PDB entry 3OHU | X-ray diffraction, 2.10 A resolution | chains A and B

# Chain A (and B)
Molecule: Transcription regulator protein BACH2
From: Homo sapiens
Notes: fragment: POZ domain; chain B of this document is another copy of the same molecule, construct and numbering; everything in this record applies to it too
UniProtKB: Q9BYV9 (BACH2_HUMAN); numbering as in UniProt (aligned over 9-129)
Amino-acid sequence (125 residues; numbered 5 to 129; the number before each row is that of its first residue):
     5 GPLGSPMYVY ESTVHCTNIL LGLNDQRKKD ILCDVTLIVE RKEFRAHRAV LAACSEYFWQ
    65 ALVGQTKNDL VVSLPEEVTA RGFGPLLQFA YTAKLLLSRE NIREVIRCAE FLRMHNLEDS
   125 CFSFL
Construct notes: expression tag (5-8)
What the authors report for this chain:
  - conformationally variable residues: Cys20
  - mutagenesis - C20S: decreased binding to nonreducing conditions
  - mutagenesis - C20S: unchanged binding to size-exclusion chromatography
  - mutagenesis - C125S: decreased binding to oxidizing conditions
  - mutagenesis - C20S/C125S: abolished binding to oxidizing conditions

# Chain A / chain B interface
Contacting residue pairs (113):
  Pro6(A) - Glu104(B)
  Leu7(A) - Ser102(B)  hydrogen bond (backbone-side chain)
  Leu7(A) - Glu104(B)  hydrogen bond (backbone-side chain)
  Gly8(A) - Ser102(B)
  Gly8(A) - Arg103(B)
  Ser9(A) - Leu101(B)
  Ser9(A) - Ser102(B)
  Pro10(A) - Leu100(B)
  Pro10(A) - Leu101(B)
  Pro10(A) - Ser102(B)
  Pro10(A) - Leu129(B)
  Met11(A) - Leu101(B)  hydrogen bond (backbone-backbone)
  Met11(A) - Ser127(B)
  Met11(A) - Phe128(B)
  Met11(A) - Leu129(B)  hydrogen bond (backbone-backbone)
  Tyr12(A) - Leu99(B)
  Tyr12(A) - Leu100(B)
  Tyr12(A) - Leu101(B)  hydrogen bond (backbone-backbone)
  Tyr12(A) - Ser102(B)
  Tyr12(A) - Arg103(B)
  Tyr12(A) - Ile106(B)  hydrophobic
  Tyr12(A) - Phe126(B)
  Tyr12(A) - Ser127(B)
  Tyr12(A) - Phe128(B)  hydrophobic
  Val13(A) - Leu99(B)
  Val13(A) - Leu100(B)  hydrophobic
  Val13(A) - Cys125(B)
  Val13(A) - Phe126(B)
  Val13(A) - Ser127(B)  hydrogen bond (backbone-backbone)
  Tyr14(A) - Phe93(B)  hydrophobic
  Tyr14(A) - Ala97(B)
  Tyr14(A) - Lys98(B)
  Tyr14(A) - Leu99(B)  hydrogen bond (backbone-backbone)
  Tyr14(A) - Leu121(B)  hydrophobic
  Tyr14(A) - Cys125(B)
  Tyr14(A) - Phe126(B)  hydrophobic
  Glu15(A) - Ala97(B)
  Glu15(A) - Lys98(B)
  Ser16(A) - Ala97(B)  hydrogen bond (backbone-backbone)
  His19(A) - Cys58(B)
  His19(A) - Phe93(B)  hydrogen bond (side chain-backbone)
  His19(A) - Ala94(B)  hydrogen bond (side chain-backbone)
  His19(A) - Ala97(B)
  Cys20(A) - Cys20(B)
  Cys20(A) - Leu24(B)  hydrophobic
  Cys20(A) - Ala97(B)  hydrophobic
  Thr21(A) - Cys20(B)
  Ile23(A) - Leu24(B)  hydrophobic
  Ile23(A) - Ala57(B)  hydrophobic
  Ile23(A) - Cys58(B)  hydrophobic
  Ile23(A) - Ala94(B)
  Leu24(A) - His19(B)
  Leu24(A) - Cys20(B)  hydrophobic
  Leu27(A) - Ala53(B)  hydrophobic
  Gln30(A) - Ala53(B)  hydrogen bond (side chain-backbone)
  Gln30(A) - Ala56(B)
  Gln30(A) - Ala57(B)
  Gln30(A) - Trp63(B)
  Ile35(A) - Val67(B)  hydrophobic
  Leu36(A) - Arg52(B)
  Leu36(A) - Ala53(B)
  Leu36(A) - Ala56(B)  hydrophobic
  Leu36(A) - Trp63(B)  hydrophobic
  Leu36(A) - Leu66(B)
  Leu36(A) - Val67(B)  hydrophobic
  His51(A) - Ala53(B)
  Arg52(A) - Leu36(B)
  Ala53(A) - Leu27(B)
  Ala53(A) - Gln30(B)  hydrogen bond (backbone-side chain)
  Ala53(A) - His51(B)
  Ala56(A) - Gln30(B)
  Ala56(A) - Leu36(B)  hydrophobic
  Ala57(A) - Ile23(B)
  Ala57(A) - Gln30(B)
  Cys58(A) - His19(B)
  Cys58(A) - Ile23(B)  hydrophobic
  Trp63(A) - Ile35(B)  hydrophobic
  Leu66(A) - Leu36(B)
  Val67(A) - Ile35(B)  hydrophobic
  Val67(A) - Leu36(B)
  Gln69(A) - Leu36(B)
  Asn72(A) - Thr70(B)  hydrogen bond (side chain-backbone)
  Asn72(A) - Lys71(B)
  Asn72(A) - Asn72(B)
  Phe93(A) - Tyr14(B)  hydrophobic
  Phe93(A) - Ser16(B)
  Phe93(A) - His19(B)  hydrogen bond (backbone-side chain)
  Ala94(A) - His19(B)  hydrogen bond (backbone-side chain)
  Ala97(A) - Tyr14(B)
  Ala97(A) - Glu15(B)
  Ala97(A) - Ser16(B)  hydrogen bond (backbone-backbone)
  Ala97(A) - His19(B)
  Lys98(A) - Tyr14(B)
  Lys98(A) - Glu15(B)  salt bridge
  Leu99(A) - Tyr12(B)
  Leu99(A) - Val13(B)
  Leu99(A) - Tyr14(B)  hydrogen bond (backbone-backbone)
  Leu100(A) - Met11(B)  hydrophobic
  Leu100(A) - Tyr12(B)
  Leu100(A) - Val13(B)  hydrophobic
  Leu101(A) - Met11(B)
  Leu101(A) - Tyr12(B)  hydrogen bond (backbone-backbone)
  Ser102(A) - Tyr12(B)
  Arg103(A) - Tyr12(B)
  Asn120(A) - Tyr14(B)  hydrogen bond (backbone-side chain)
  Asn120(A) - Ser16(B)
  Asn120(A) - His19(B)  hydrogen bond
  Asn120(A) - Asn22(B)  hydrogen bond
  Leu121(A) - Tyr14(B)  hydrophobic
  Asp123(A) - Tyr14(B)
  Ser124(A) - Tyr14(B)
  Phe126(A) - Tyr12(B)  hydrophobic
  Phe126(A) - Tyr14(B)  hydrophobic
Interface residues without a listed pair, chain A (49 interface residues in all): Gly26, Val54, Ile106, Cys125
Interface residues without a listed pair, chain B (50 interface residues in all): Pro10, Val18, Thr21, Gly26, Val54, Tyr95

# In short
49 residues of chain A face 50 of chain B across their interface; the contacts include 21 hydrogen bonds and 1
salt bridge. Among the polar pairs are Lys98(A)-Glu15(B), Leu7(A)-Ser102(B) and Leu7(A)-Glu104(B). From the
paper: C20S of chain A reduces binding to nonreducing conditions; conformational variability at Cys20(A); 3
substitutions were tested in all.
Chain A and chain B are both Transcription regulator protein BACH2 (Homo sapiens); the structure, Crystal
structure of the human Bach2 POZ domain, form I, was determined by X-ray diffraction (same publication as
3OHV).
